PDB entry 6CA0 | electron microscopy, 5.75 A resolution (low resolution: residue-level contacts below are approximate; hydrogen-bond / salt-bridge calls are withheld) | chains F and H of the 10 polymer chains in the assembly

[Chain F]
Molecule: RNA polymerase sigma factor RpoD
Source organism: Escherichia coli (strain K12)
UniProt: P00579 (RPOD_ECOLI); numbering as in UniProt (aligned over 1-613)
Amino-acid sequence (613 residues; numbered 1 to 613; the number before each row is that of its first residue):
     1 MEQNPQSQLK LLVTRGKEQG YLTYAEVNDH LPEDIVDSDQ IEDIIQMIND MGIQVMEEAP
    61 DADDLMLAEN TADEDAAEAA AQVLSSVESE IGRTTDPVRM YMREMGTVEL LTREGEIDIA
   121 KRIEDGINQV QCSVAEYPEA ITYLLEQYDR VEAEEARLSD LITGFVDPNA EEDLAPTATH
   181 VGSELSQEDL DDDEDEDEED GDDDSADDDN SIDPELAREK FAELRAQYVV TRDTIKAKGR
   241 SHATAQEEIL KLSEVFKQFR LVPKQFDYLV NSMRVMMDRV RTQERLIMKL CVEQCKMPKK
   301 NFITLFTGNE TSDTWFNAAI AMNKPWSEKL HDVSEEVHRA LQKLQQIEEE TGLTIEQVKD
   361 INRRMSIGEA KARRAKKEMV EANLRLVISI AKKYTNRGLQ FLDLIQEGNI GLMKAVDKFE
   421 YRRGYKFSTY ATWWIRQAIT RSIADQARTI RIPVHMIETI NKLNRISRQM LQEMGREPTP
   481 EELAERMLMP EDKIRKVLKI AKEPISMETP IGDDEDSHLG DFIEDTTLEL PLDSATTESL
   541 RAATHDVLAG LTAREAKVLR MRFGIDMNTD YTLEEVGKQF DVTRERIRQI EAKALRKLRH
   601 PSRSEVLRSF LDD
Disordered / not traced: 1-89, 168-212, 237-242, 613
UniProt features mapped onto this chain:
  - DNA-binding region: Leu-573 to Ala-592 (H-T-H motif)
  - region: Arg-584 to Arg-599 (Interaction with anti-sigma factors)
  - motif: Asp-403 to Gln-406 (Interaction with polymerase core subunit RpoC)
  - site: Arg-562 (Interaction with anti-sigma factors)
  - mutagenesis: Ala-553 (A553D: Disrupts the interaction with Escherichia phage lambda antitermination protein Q), Arg-596 (R596D/E: 2-fold reduction in activation of class II Crp-dependent promoters)
What the authors report for this chain:
  - binding site for the 35-nt DNA strand (chain H): Arg-157
  - conformationally variable residues (loop rearrangement): Val-151 to Leu-158
  - mutagenesis - R157A, R157E: decreased catalytic activity
  - mutagenesis - R157A, R157E: unchanged binding to promoter DNA
  - mutagenesis - R157A, R157E: unchanged catalytic activity on premelted DNA (TIS)

[Chain H]
Molecule: 35-nt DNA strand
Sequence (35 nucleotides; numbered 26 to 60; the number before each row is that of its first residue):
    26 TATTCTGGCT GCAAAGATTT CGCAAAAATC TGCGG

[Chain F / chain H interface]
Contacting residue pairs (23; chain F residue first):
  Arg-157(F) / DG32(H)
  Tyr-394(F) / DT26(H)
  Arg-397(F) / DT26(H)
  Trp-433(F) / DA27(H)
  Arg-436(F) / DT26(H)
  Gln-437(F) / DA27(H)
  Gln-437(F) / DT28(H)
  Ile-439(F) / DT26(H)
  Thr-440(F) / DT26(H)
  Ile-443(F) / DT26(H)
  Glu-458(F) / DT28(H)
  Arg-562(F) / DT45(H)
  Arg-562(F) / DC46(H)
  Thr-572(F) / DT45(H)
  Leu-573(F) / DT45(H)
  Leu-573(F) / DC46(H)
  Glu-574(F) / DT44(H)
  Glu-574(F) / DT45(H)
  Glu-585(F) / DC46(H)
  Glu-585(F) / DG47(H)
  Arg-588(F) / DT45(H)
  Arg-588(F) / DC46(H)
  Gln-589(F) / DA49(H)
Interface residues without a listed pair, chain H (11 interface residues in all): DT31, DC48

[Summary]
Chain F and chain H form an interface of 17 and 11 residues respectively. Curated annotation (UniProt) lists 2
mutagenesis sites on chain F. From the paper: a binding site for the 35-nt DNA strand (chain H) at Arg-157(F);
R157A and R157E of chain F reduce catalytic activity.
Here chain F is RNA polymerase sigma factor RpoD (Escherichia coli (strain K12)) and chain H is a 35-nt DNA
strand. Entry 6CA0 (Cryo-EM structure of E. coli RNAP sigma70 open complex) was determined by electron
microscopy, deposited together with 6C9Y.
